Entry 5WYQ (X-ray diffraction, 2.16 A resolution); this record covers chains A and B.

# Chain A (and B)
Molecule: tRNA (guanine-N(1)-)-methyltransferase
Source organism: Pseudomonas aeruginosa (strain UCBPP-PA14)
Notes: EC 2.1.1.228; chain B of this document is another copy of the same molecule, construct and numbering; everything in this record applies to it too
UniProt: Q02RL6 (TRMD_PSEAB); residue numbers follow UniProt; this construct covers 5-250
Chain sequence (248 residues; numbered 3 to 250; the number before each row is that of its first residue):
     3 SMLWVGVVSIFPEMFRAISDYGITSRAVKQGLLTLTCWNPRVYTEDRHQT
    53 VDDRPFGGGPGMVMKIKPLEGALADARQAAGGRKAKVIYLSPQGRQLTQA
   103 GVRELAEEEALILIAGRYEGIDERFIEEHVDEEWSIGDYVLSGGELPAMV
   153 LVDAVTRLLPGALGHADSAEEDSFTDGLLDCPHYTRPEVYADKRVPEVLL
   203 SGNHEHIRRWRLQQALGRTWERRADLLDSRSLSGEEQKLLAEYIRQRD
Disordered / not traced: 166-175 (chain B: 166-173)
Construct notes: expression tag (3-4)
Curated features (UniProtKB/Swiss-Prot):
  - binding site (S-adenosyl-L-methionine): Gly118, Ile138 to Leu143
Ligand contacts:
  - S-adenosylmethionine (SAM), molecule 1: Tyr91, Leu92, Ser93, Pro94, Gln95, Ala117, Gly118, Arg119, Tyr120, Glu121, Gly122, Trp136, Ser137, Ile138, Gly139, Tyr141, Val142, Leu143, Ser144, Gly145, Gly146, Pro149
  - S-adenosylmethionine (SAM), molecule 2: Asp182, Cys183, His185
Reported in the primary citation:
  - binding site for S-adenosylmethionine: Tyr91, Leu92, Pro94, Gln95, Gly118, Gly139, Tyr141, Pro149, Asp182, His185
  - conformationally variable residues (order/disorder transition): Gly166 to Glu173
  - specificity-determining residues: Asp54 (proposed by the authors, not directly observed)
  - catalytic residues: Arg159, Leu165, Ser170, Asp174 (proposed by the authors, not directly observed)

# Interface between chain A and chain B
Pairs across the interface (163):
  Phe13(A) - Tyr23(B)  hydrophobic
  Glu15(A) - Tyr23(B)
  Met16(A) - Ala19(B)
  Met16(A) - Tyr23(B)  hydrophobic
  Arg18(A) - Tyr23(B)  hydrogen bond
  Ala19(A) - Met16(B)  hydrophobic
  Tyr23(A) - Phe13(B)  hydrophobic
  Tyr23(A) - Glu15(B)
  Tyr23(A) - Met16(B)  hydrogen bond (side chain-backbone)
  Gly24(A) - Arg119(B)
  Ile25(A) - Ser144(B)
  Asp55(A) - Thr187(B)
  Asp55(A) - Arg188(B)
  Arg56(A) - Thr187(B)  hydrogen bond (backbone-side chain)
  Arg56(A) - Arg188(B)  hydrogen bond (backbone-side chain)
  Pro57(A) - Tyr186(B)
  Phe58(A) - Tyr186(B)  hydrogen bond (backbone-backbone)
  Phe58(A) - Thr187(B)
  Phe58(A) - Arg188(B)
  Phe58(A) - Glu190(B)
  Phe58(A) - Val197(B)  hydrophobic
  Phe58(A) - Leu201(B)
  Phe58(A) - Leu202(B)  hydrophobic
  Phe58(A) - Arg213(B)  hydrogen bond (backbone-side chain)
  Gly59(A) - Leu201(B)  hydrogen bond (backbone-backbone)
  Gly59(A) - Ile209(B)
  Gly59(A) - Arg213(B)  hydrogen bond (backbone-side chain)
  Gly60(A) - Arg213(B)  hydrogen bond (backbone-side chain)
  Val65(A) - Thr187(B)
  Met66(A) - Thr187(B)
  Ile68(A) - Tyr192(B)  hydrophobic
  Lys69(A) - Tyr192(B)
  Glu72(A) - Tyr192(B)  hydrogen bond
  Pro94(A) - Ser175(B)
  Pro94(A) - Phe176(B)  hydrophobic
  Pro94(A) - Leu181(B)
  Gln95(A) - Ser175(B)  hydrogen bond
  Gln95(A) - Leu181(B)
  Gln95(A) - Asp182(B)  hydrogen bond (side chain-backbone)
  Gln95(A) - Arg220(B)
  Gln95(A) - Arg224(B)  hydrogen bond (backbone-side chain)
  Gln98(A) - Arg225(B)
  Leu99(A) - Tyr141(B)
  Thr100(A) - Asp140(B)
  Gln101(A) - Asp140(B)  hydrogen bond (backbone-backbone)
  Gln101(A) - Tyr141(B)
  Gln101(A) - Val142(B)  hydrogen bond (side chain-backbone)
  Val104(A) - Tyr141(B)  hydrophobic
  Glu121(A) - His185(B)  hydrogen bond (backbone-side chain)
  Ile123(A) - His185(B)
  Asp124(A) - His185(B)
  Asp124(A) - Tyr186(B)
  Asp124(A) - Thr187(B)  hydrogen bond (side chain-backbone)
  Glu125(A) - Pro184(B)
  Glu125(A) - His185(B)  hydrogen bond (backbone-backbone)
  Glu125(A) - Tyr186(B)
  Glu125(A) - Arg220(B)  salt bridge
  Arg126(A) - Tyr186(B)
  Arg126(A) - Thr187(B)  hydrogen bond (side chain-backbone)
  Arg126(A) - Pro189(B)  hydrogen bond (side chain-backbone)
  Arg126(A) - Glu190(B)  hydrogen bond (side chain-backbone)
  Arg126(A) - Val191(B)
  Arg126(A) - Tyr192(B)
  Arg126(A) - Lys195(B)  hydrogen bond (side chain-backbone)
  Arg126(A) - Val197(B)
  Glu129(A) - Lys195(B)  salt bridge
  Glu130(A) - Lys195(B)  salt bridge
  Glu135(A) - Arg224(B)  salt bridge
  Ile138(A) - Ile138(B)
  Ile138(A) - Tyr141(B)  hydrogen bond (backbone-side chain)
  Ile138(A) - Val152(B)  hydrophobic
  Asp140(A) - Thr100(B)
  Asp140(A) - Gln101(B)  hydrogen bond (backbone-backbone)
  Asp140(A) - Phe176(B)
  Asp140(A) - Arg225(B)  salt bridge
  Tyr141(A) - Leu99(B)
  Tyr141(A) - Gln101(B)
  Tyr141(A) - Val104(B)  hydrophobic
  Tyr141(A) - Ile138(B)  hydrogen bond (side chain-backbone)
  Tyr141(A) - Tyr141(B)
  Tyr141(A) - Val152(B)  hydrophobic
  Tyr141(A) - Phe176(B)
  Val142(A) - Gln101(B)  hydrogen bond (backbone-side chain)
  Val142(A) - Ala156(B)
  Val142(A) - Arg159(B)
  Val142(A) - Asp174(B)
  Val142(A) - Ser175(B)
  Leu143(A) - Val152(B)
  Leu143(A) - Asp155(B)
  Leu143(A) - Ala156(B)
  Leu143(A) - Arg159(B)
  Ser144(A) - Ile25(B)
  Ser144(A) - Asp155(B)  hydrogen bond (backbone-side chain)
  Ser144(A) - Arg159(B)
  Leu148(A) - Met151(B)
  Leu148(A) - Asp155(B)
  Met151(A) - Leu148(B)
  Val152(A) - Ile138(B)  hydrophobic
  Val152(A) - Tyr141(B)  hydrophobic
  Val152(A) - Leu143(B)
  Asp155(A) - Leu143(B)
  Asp155(A) - Ser144(B)  hydrogen bond
  Ala156(A) - Val142(B)
  Ala156(A) - Leu143(B)  hydrophobic
  Arg159(A) - Val142(B)
  Arg159(A) - Leu143(B)
  Arg159(A) - Ser144(B)
  Phe176(A) - Pro94(B)
  Phe176(A) - Asp140(B)
  Phe176(A) - Tyr141(B)
  Phe176(A) - Val142(B)
  Leu181(A) - Pro94(B)
  Leu181(A) - Gln95(B)
  Asp182(A) - Gln95(B)  hydrogen bond (backbone-side chain)
  Pro184(A) - Glu125(B)
  His185(A) - Val65(B)
  His185(A) - Glu121(B)  hydrogen bond (side chain-backbone)
  His185(A) - Ile123(B)
  His185(A) - Asp124(B)
  His185(A) - Glu125(B)  hydrogen bond (backbone-backbone)
  Tyr186(A) - Pro57(B)
  Tyr186(A) - Phe58(B)  hydrogen bond (backbone-backbone)
  Tyr186(A) - Asp124(B)
  Tyr186(A) - Glu125(B)
  Tyr186(A) - Arg126(B)
  Thr187(A) - Asp55(B)  hydrogen bond (side chain-backbone)
  Thr187(A) - Arg56(B)  hydrogen bond (side chain-backbone)
  Thr187(A) - Phe58(B)
  Thr187(A) - Val65(B)
  Thr187(A) - Lys67(B)
  Thr187(A) - Asp124(B)  hydrogen bond (backbone-side chain)
  Thr187(A) - Arg126(B)  hydrogen bond (backbone-side chain)
  Arg188(A) - Asp55(B)
  Arg188(A) - Arg56(B)  hydrogen bond (side chain-backbone)
  Arg188(A) - Pro57(B)
  Arg188(A) - Phe58(B)
  Pro189(A) - Phe58(B)
  Pro189(A) - Arg126(B)  hydrogen bond (backbone-side chain)
  Glu190(A) - Arg126(B)  hydrogen bond (backbone-side chain)
  Val191(A) - Arg126(B)
  Tyr192(A) - Ile68(B)  hydrophobic
  Tyr192(A) - Lys69(B)
  Tyr192(A) - Glu72(B)  hydrogen bond
  Tyr192(A) - Arg126(B)
  Lys195(A) - Arg126(B)  hydrogen bond (backbone-side chain)
  Lys195(A) - Glu129(B)
  Lys195(A) - Glu130(B)  salt bridge
  Val197(A) - Phe58(B)  hydrophobic
  Val197(A) - Arg126(B)
  Leu201(A) - Phe58(B)
  Leu201(A) - Gly59(B)  hydrogen bond (backbone-backbone)
  Leu202(A) - Phe58(B)  hydrophobic
  Ile209(A) - Gly59(B)
  Arg213(A) - Phe58(B)  hydrogen bond (side chain-backbone)
  Arg213(A) - Gly59(B)
  Arg213(A) - Gly60(B)  hydrogen bond (side chain-backbone)
  Arg220(A) - Gln95(B)
  Arg220(A) - Glu125(B)  salt bridge
  Arg224(A) - Gln95(B)  hydrogen bond (side chain-backbone)
  Arg224(A) - Glu135(B)  salt bridge
  Arg225(A) - Gln98(B)
  Arg225(A) - Asp140(B)  salt bridge
  Leu228(A) - Asp140(B)
Other interface residues (no listed pair), chain A (75 interface residues in all): Ile20, Lys67, Arg119, Gly122, Gly139, Gly145, Arg196
Other interface residues (no listed pair), chain B (76 interface residues in all): Ile20, Gly24, Met66, Gly122, Gly139, Ala193, Arg196, Leu228

# In short
75 residues of chain A and 76 residues of chain B are in contact, with 45 hydrogen bonds and 9 salt bridges.
Polar pairs include Glu125(A)-Arg220(B), Glu129(A)-Lys195(B) and Glu130(A)-Lys195(B). Ligands of chain A:
S-adenosylmethionine. The paper reports catalytic residues Arg159(A), Leu165(A) and Ser170(A) among others; a
binding site for S-adenosylmethionine at Tyr91(A), Leu92(A) and Pro94(A) among others.
Both chains are tRNA (guanine-N(1)-)-methyltransferase (Pseudomonas aeruginosa (strain UCBPP-PA14)). Entry
5WYQ (Crystal Structure and catalytic mechanism of the essential m1G37 tRNA methyltransferase TrmD from
Pseudomonas aeruginosa) was determined by X-ray diffraction together with 6JKI and 5WYR from the same study.
